Entry 7NPF (electron microscopy, 4.50 A resolution (low resolution: residue-level contacts below are approximate; hydrogen-bond / salt-bridge calls are withheld)); this record covers chains D and I of the 10 polymer chains in the assembly.

# Chain D
Molecule: AAA family ATPase
Source organism: Vibrio cholerae
Reference sequence: A0A085S0Z4 (A0A085S0Z4_VIBCL); residues 3-407 here correspond to UniProt positions 1-405 (UniProt number = residue number - 2)
Amino-acid sequence (407 residues; row label = number of the first residue in the row):
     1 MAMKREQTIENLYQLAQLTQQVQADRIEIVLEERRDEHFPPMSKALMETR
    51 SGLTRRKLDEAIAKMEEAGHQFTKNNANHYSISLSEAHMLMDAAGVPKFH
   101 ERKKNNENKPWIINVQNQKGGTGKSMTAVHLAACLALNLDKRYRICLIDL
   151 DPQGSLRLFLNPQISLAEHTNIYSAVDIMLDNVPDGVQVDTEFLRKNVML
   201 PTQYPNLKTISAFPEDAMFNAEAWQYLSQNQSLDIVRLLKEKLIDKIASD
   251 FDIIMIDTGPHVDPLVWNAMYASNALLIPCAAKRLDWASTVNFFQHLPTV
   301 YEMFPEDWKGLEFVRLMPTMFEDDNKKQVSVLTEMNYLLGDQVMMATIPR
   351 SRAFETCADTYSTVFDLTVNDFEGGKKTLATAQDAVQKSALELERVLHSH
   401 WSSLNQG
Not modelled in the structure: 1-3, 373-374
Construct notes: initiating methionine (1); expression tag (2)
Metal / ion sites: Mg2+: Val-115, Thr-258
Residues lining bound ligands:
  - ATP-gamma-S (AGS; phosphothiophosphoric acid-adenylate ester), molecule 1: Lys-119, Gly-120, Lys-283, Leu-285, Asp-286
  - ATP-gamma-S (AGS), molecule 2: Lys-119, Gly-120, Gly-121, Thr-122, Gly-123, Lys-124, Ser-125, Met-126, Asp-151, Asp-257, Pro-260, Met-320, Phe-354, Glu-355, Ala-358
What the authors report for this chain:
  - binding site for the 49-nt DNA strand (chain I): Lys-44, His-79

# Chain I
Molecule: 49-nt DNA strand
Source organism: Neoarius leptaspis
Sequence (49 nucleotides; numbered 2 to 50; the number before each row is that of its first residue):
     2 AAAAAAAAAAAAAAAAAAAAAAAAAAAAAAAAAAAAAAAAAAAAAAAAA

# Interface between chain D and chain I
Residue-residue contacts - 8 pairs, chain D then chain I:
  Lys-44(D) with DA31(I)
  Arg-55(D) with DA30(I)
  Asn-78(D) with DA31(I); DA32(I)
  His-79(D) with DA30(I); DA31(I)
  Tyr-80(D) with DA31(I)
  Thr-378(D) with DA21(I)
Also at the interface, not in a pair above, chain D (7 interface residues in all): Gly-375
Also at the interface, not in a pair above, chain I (5 interface residues in all): DA29

# Overview
7 residues of chain D face 5 of chain I across their interface. Bound to chain D: ATP-gamma-S. The Mg2+ site
is built by Val-115(D) and Thr-258(D). From the paper: a binding site for the 49-nt DNA strand (chain I) at
Lys-44(D) and His-79(D).
Chain D is AAA family ATPase (Vibrio cholerae) and chain I is a 49-nt DNA strand (Neoarius leptaspis); the
structure, Vibrio cholerae ParA2-ATPyS-DNA filament, was determined by electron microscopy, deposited together
with 7NPD.
